7Y9T - chains A and B of the 4 polymer chains in the assembly; structure by electron microscopy, 3.10 A resolution.

# Chain A (and B)
Protein: Auxin efflux carrier component 1
From: Arabidopsis thaliana
Notes: chain B of this document is another copy of the same molecule, construct and numbering; everything in this record applies to it too
UniProtKB: Q9C6B8 (PINI_ARATH); residue numbers follow UniProt; this construct covers 1-622
Amino-acid sequence (622 residues; each row starts with the number of its first residue):
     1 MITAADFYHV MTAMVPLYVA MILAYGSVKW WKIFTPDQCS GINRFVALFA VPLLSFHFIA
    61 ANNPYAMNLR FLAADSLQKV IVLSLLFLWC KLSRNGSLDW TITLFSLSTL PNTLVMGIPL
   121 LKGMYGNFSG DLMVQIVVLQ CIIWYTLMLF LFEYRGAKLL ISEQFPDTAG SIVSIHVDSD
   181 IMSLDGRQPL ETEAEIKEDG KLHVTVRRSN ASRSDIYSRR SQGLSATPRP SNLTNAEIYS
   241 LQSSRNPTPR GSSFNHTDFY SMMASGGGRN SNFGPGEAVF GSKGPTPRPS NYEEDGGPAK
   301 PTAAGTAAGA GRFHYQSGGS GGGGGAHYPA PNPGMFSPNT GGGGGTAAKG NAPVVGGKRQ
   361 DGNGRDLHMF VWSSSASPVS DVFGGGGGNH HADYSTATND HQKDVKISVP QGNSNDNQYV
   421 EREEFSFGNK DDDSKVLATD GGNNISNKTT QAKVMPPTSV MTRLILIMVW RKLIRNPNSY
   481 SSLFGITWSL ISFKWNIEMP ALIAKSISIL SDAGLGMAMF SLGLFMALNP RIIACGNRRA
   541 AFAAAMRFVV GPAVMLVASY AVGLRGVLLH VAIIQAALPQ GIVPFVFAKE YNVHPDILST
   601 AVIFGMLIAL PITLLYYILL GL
Not modelled in the structure: 212-453
Curated features (UniProtKB/Swiss-Prot):
  - binding site ((indol-3-yl)acetate): V51, N112, L114, Y145, I582, V583
  - modified residue: S209 (Phosphoserine), S212 (Phosphoserine), S221 (Phosphoserine), S225 (Phosphoserine), T227 (Phosphothreonine), S231 (Phosphoserine), T248 (Phosphothreonine), S252 (Phosphoserine), S253 (Phosphoserine), S271 (Phosphoserine), T286 (Phosphothreonine), S290 (Phosphoserine), T302 (Phosphothreonine), S317 (Phosphoserine), S320 (Phosphoserine), S337 (Phosphoserine), T340 (Phosphothreonine), S374 (Phosphoserine), S377 (Phosphoserine), S408 (Phosphoserine) and 4 more in UniProt
  - glycosylation: N127 (N-linked (GlcNAc...) asparagine)
  - mutagenesis: V51 (V51A: Strongly reduced ability to bind auxin (e.g. IAA) and impaired auxin efflux carrier activity), N112 (N112A: Lost ability to bind auxin (e.g. IAA) and impaired auxin efflux carrier activity), Y145 (Y145A: Strongly reduced ability to bind auxin (e.g. IAA) and impaired auxin (e.g. IAA) efflux carrier activity), R187 (R187A: Reduced auxin (e.g. IAA) efflux carrier activity), T227 (T227A: Non-phosphorylatable, slightly decreased auxin transport activity; when associated with A-248 and A-286; T227D: Phosphomimetic, normal auxin transport activity ...), S231 (S231A: Apical-to-basal shift in polar targeting, lost ability to recruit NPY1/MAB4 and NPY5/MEL1 to the plasma membrane, and increased auxin accumulation in the root tips ...), T248 (T248A: Non-phosphorylatable, slightly decreased auxin transport activity; when associated with A-227 and A-286; T248D: Phosphomimetic, normal auxin transport activity ...), S252 (S252A: Apical-to-basal shift in polar targeting, lost ability to recruit NPY1/MAB4 and NPY5/MEL1 to the plasma membrane, and increased auxin accumulation in the root tips ...), S271 (S271A: Non-phosphorylatable, slightly decreased auxin transport activity; when associated with A-231; A-252 and A-290; S271D: Phosphomimetic, normal auxin transport activity ...), T286 (T286A: Non-phosphorylatable, slightly decreased auxin transport activity; when associated with A-227 and A-248; T286D: Phosphomimetic, normal auxin transport activity ...), S290 (S290A: Apical-to-basal shift in polar targeting, lost ability to recruit NPY1/MAB4 and NPY5/MEL1 to the plasma membrane, and increased auxin accumulation in the root tips ...), K472 (K472A: Impaired auxin (e.g. IAA) efflux carrier activity), 3 further mutagenesis entries in UniProt
Reported in the primary citation:
  - contacts within the chain: S106-Q580 (backbone contact), S108-R547 (backbone contact), L110-Q580 (backbone contact), V177-R471 (backbone contact), D178-R471 (backbone contact), I181-R471 (backbone contact), S183-K472, R187-E590, R547-A576 (backbone contact), R547-L578 (backbone contact)
  - mutagenesis - R471A, N478A: decreased expression
  - post-translational modification sites: T227, S231, T248, S252, S271, T286, S290 (citing earlier work)

# How chain A and chain B interact
Contacting residue pairs (46):
  Y8(A) - A501(B)
  Y8(A) - L502(B)
  M11(A) - L502(B)
  T12(A) - A501(B)
  T12(A) - L502(B)
  P16(A) - K505(B)
  P16(A) - S506(B)
  P16(A) - I509(B)
  L17(A) - I509(B)  hydrophobic
  A20(A) - L510(B)  hydrophobic
  L23(A) - F49(B)  hydrophobic
  I33(A) - R44(B)  hydrogen bond (backbone-side chain)
  I33(A) - L48(B)  hydrophobic
  F34(A) - G41(B)
  D37(A) - D37(B)
  Q38(A) - S40(B)  hydrogen bond
  Q38(A) - G41(B)
  Q38(A) - R44(B)
  S40(A) - Q38(B)  hydrogen bond
  G41(A) - F34(B)
  G41(A) - Q38(B)
  G41(A) - I42(B)
  I42(A) - G41(B)
  R44(A) - I33(B)  hydrogen bond (side chain-backbone)
  R44(A) - Q38(B)
  F45(A) - M517(B)  hydrophobic
  F45(A) - F520(B)  hydrophobic
  L48(A) - I33(B)  hydrophobic
  F49(A) - L23(B)  hydrophobic
  A501(A) - Y8(B)
  A501(A) - T12(B)
  L502(A) - Y8(B)
  L502(A) - M11(B)
  L502(A) - T12(B)
  K505(A) - P16(B)
  S506(A) - P16(B)
  I509(A) - P16(B)
  I509(A) - L17(B)  hydrophobic
  I509(A) - G516(B)
  L510(A) - A20(B)  hydrophobic
  D512(A) - D512(B)
  A513(A) - A513(B)  hydrophobic
  G516(A) - I509(B)
  M517(A) - F45(B)  hydrophobic
  M517(A) - M517(B)  hydrophobic
  F520(A) - F45(B)  hydrophobic
Also at the interface, not in a pair above, chain A (32 interface residues in all): V15, V19, P500
Also at the interface, not in a pair above, chain B (32 interface residues in all): V15, V19, P500

# In short
Chain A and chain B each contribute 32 residues to their interface, with 4 hydrogen bonds. Polar pairs include
I33(A)-R44(B) and Q38(A)-S40(B). Curated annotation (UniProt) lists 6 (indol-3-yl)acetate-binding residues and
15 mutagenesis sites on chain A. From the paper: R471A and N478A of chain A reduce expression; modification
sites T227(A), S231(A) and T248(A) among others.
Both chains are Auxin efflux carrier component 1 (Arabidopsis thaliana). Entry 7Y9T (Structure of the auxin
exporter PIN1 in Arabidopsis thaliana in the apo state) was determined by electron microscopy together with
7Y9U and 7Y9V from the same study.
